PDB entry 5W2C | X-ray diffraction, 2.50 A resolution | chains A and D of the 3 polymer chains in the assembly

== Chain A ==
Name: DNA polymerase kappa
Source organism: Homo sapiens
Notes: EC 2.7.7.7
Reference sequence: Q9UBT6 (POLK_HUMAN); residue numbers follow UniProt; this construct covers 1-526
Chain sequence (551 residues; row label = number of the first residue in the row; numbers below 1 keep their minus sign (Met-24 is residue -24)):
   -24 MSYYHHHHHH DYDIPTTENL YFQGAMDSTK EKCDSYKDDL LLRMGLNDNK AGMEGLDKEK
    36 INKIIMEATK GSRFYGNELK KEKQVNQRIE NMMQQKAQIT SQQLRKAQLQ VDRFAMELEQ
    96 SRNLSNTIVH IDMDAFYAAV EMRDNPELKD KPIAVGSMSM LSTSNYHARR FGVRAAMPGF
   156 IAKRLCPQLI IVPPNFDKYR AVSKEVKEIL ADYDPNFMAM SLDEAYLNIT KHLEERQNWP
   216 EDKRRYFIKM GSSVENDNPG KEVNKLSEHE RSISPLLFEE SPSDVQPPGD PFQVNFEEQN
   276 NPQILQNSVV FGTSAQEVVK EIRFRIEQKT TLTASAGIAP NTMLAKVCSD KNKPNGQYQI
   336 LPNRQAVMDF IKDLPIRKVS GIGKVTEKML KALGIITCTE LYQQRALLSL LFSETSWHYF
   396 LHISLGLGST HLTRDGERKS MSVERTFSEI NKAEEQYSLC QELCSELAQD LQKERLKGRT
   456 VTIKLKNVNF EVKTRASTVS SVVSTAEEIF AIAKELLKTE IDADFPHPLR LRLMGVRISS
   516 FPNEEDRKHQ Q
Not modelled in the structure: -24 to 30, 225-281, 519-526
Differences from the reference sequence: initiating methionine (-24); expression tag (-23 to 0)
Bound ions: Mg2+ site 1: Asp107, Met108, Asp198 (together with DZ4); Mg2+ site 2: Asp198, Glu199 (together with DZ4); Mg2+ site 3: Arg352, Val354, Ile357 (shared with 1 residue of chain C)
Residues lining bound ligands: DZ4 (2'-deoxy-5'-O-[(R)-hydroxy{[(R)-hydroxy(phosphonooxy)phosphoryl]amino}phosphoryl]adenosine): Asp107, Met108, Asp109, Ala110, Phe111, Tyr112, Ser137, Thr138, Tyr141, Arg144, Ala150, Ala151, Asp198, Lys328

== Chain D ==
Molecule: 13-nt DNA strand
Sequence (13 nucleotides; row label = number of the first residue in the row):
     2 CTATXTCGAT CCG
Modified positions: LDG (2'-deoxy-N-[(1,3-dimethoxy-9,10-dioxo-9,10-dihydroanthracen-2-yl)methyl]guanosine 5'-(dihydrogen phosphate)) at position 6

== Interface between chain A and chain D ==
Residue-residue contacts (35):
  Thr44(A) - DA4(D)  hydrogen bond to the base
  Phe49(A) - DA4(D)  stacking on the base
  Met133(A) - DT3(D)  base contact
  Ser134(A) - DA4(D)  sugar contact
  Met135(A) - DA4(D)  sugar contact
  Met135(A) - DT5(D)  sugar contact
  Ala151(A) - DT5(D)  base contact
  Pro153(A) - DA4(D)  base contact
  Phe155(A) - DT3(D)  base contact
  Ile156(A) - DA4(D)  base contact
  Ser388(A) - DC12(D)  hydrogen bond to the phosphate
  Thr390(A) - DC12(D)  hydrogen bond to the phosphate
  Ser391(A) - DC12(D)  phosphate contact
  Arg413(A) - LDG_6(D)  base contact
  Arg413(A) - DC8(D)  salt bridge to the phosphate
  Arg413(A) - DG9(D)  phosphate contact
  Lys414(A) - DG9(D)  hydrogen bond to the phosphate
  Lys414(A) - DA10(D)  salt bridge to the phosphate
  Ser415(A) - DC8(D)  sugar contact
  Ser415(A) - DG9(D)  hydrogen bond to the phosphate
  Met416(A) - DC8(D)  phosphate contact
  Ser417(A) - DT7(D)  sugar contact
  Ser417(A) - DC8(D)  hydrogen bond to the phosphate
  Val418(A) - DT7(D)  phosphate contact
  Glu419(A) - LDG_6(D)  sugar contact
  Glu419(A) - DT7(D)  hydrogen bond to the phosphate
  Arg420(A) - LDG_6(D)  phosphate contact
  Thr421(A) - DT5(D)  sugar contact
  Thr421(A) - LDG_6(D)  hydrogen bond to the phosphate
  Lys459(A) - DT7(D)  base contact
  Lys461(A) - DT5(D)  salt bridge to the phosphate
  Phe465(A) - DA4(D)  sugar contact
  Arg507(A) - DA4(D)  salt bridge to the phosphate
  Arg507(A) - DT5(D)  salt bridge to the phosphate
  Leu508(A) - LDG_6(D)  phosphate contact
Interface residues without a listed pair, chain A (27 interface residues in all): Arg159
Interface residues without a listed pair, chain D (10 interface residues in all): DT11

== In short ==
27 residues of chain A and 10 residues of chain D are in contact, with 8 hydrogen bonds, 5 salt bridges and 1
aromatic stacking contact. Polar pairs include Thr44(A)-DA4(D), Ser388(A)-DC12(D) and Thr390(A)-DC12(D). Chain
A binds compound DZ4.
Chain A is DNA polymerase kappa (Homo sapiens) and chain D is a 13-nt DNA strand; the structure, Structure of
human DNA polymerase kappa in complex with Lucidin-derived DNA adduct and incoming dAMPNPP, was determined by
X-ray diffraction, deposited together with 5W2A.
